6KLW - chains C and H of the 8 polymer chains in the assembly; structure by electron microscopy, 2.90 A resolution.

== Chain C ==
Name: Iota toxin component Ib
From: Clostridium perfringens
UniProtKB: Q46221 (Q46221_CLOPF); numbering as in UniProt (aligned over 210-875)
Sequence (666 residues; each row starts with the number of its first residue):
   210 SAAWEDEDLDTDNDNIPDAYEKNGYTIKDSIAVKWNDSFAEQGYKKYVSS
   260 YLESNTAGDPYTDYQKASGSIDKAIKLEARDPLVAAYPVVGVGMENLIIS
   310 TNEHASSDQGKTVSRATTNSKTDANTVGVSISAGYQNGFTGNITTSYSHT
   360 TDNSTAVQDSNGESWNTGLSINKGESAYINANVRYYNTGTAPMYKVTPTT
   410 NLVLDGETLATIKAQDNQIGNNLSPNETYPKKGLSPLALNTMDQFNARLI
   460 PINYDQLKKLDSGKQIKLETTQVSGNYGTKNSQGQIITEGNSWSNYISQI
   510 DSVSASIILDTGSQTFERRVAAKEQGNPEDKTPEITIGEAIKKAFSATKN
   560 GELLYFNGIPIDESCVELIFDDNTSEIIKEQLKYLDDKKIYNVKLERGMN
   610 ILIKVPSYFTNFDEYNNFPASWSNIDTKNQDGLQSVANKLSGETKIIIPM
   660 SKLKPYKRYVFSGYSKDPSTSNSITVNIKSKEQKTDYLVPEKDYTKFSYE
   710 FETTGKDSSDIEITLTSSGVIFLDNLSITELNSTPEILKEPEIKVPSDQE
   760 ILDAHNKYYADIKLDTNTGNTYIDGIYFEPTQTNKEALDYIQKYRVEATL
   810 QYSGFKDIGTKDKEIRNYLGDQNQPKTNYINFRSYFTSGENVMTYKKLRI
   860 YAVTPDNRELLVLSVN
Not modelled in the structure: 210-215, 622-875
Ion coordination: Ca2+ site 1: Asp219, Asp221, Asp223, Ile225, Glu230; Ca2+ site 2: Asp221, Asp223, Glu230, Ser259, Glu262, Asp272

== Chain H ==
Name: Iota toxin component Ia
From: Clostridium perfringens
UniProtKB: Q46220 (Q46220_CLOPF); residues 1-413 here correspond to UniProt positions 42-454 (UniProt number = residue number + 41)
Sequence (417 residues; row label = number of the first residue in the row; numbers below 1 keep their minus sign (Gly-3 is residue -3)):
    -3 GSHMAFIERPEDFLKDKENAIQWEKKEAERVEKNLDTLEKEALELYKKDS
    47 EQISNYSQTRQYFYDYQIESNPREKEYKNLRNAISKNKIDKPINVYYFES
    97 PEKFAFNKEIRTENQNEISLEKFNELKETIQDKLFKQDGFKDVSLYEPGN
   147 GDEKPTPLLIHLKLPKNTGMLPYINSNDVKTLIEQDYSIKIDKIVRIVIE
   197 GKQYIKAEASIVNSLDFKDDVSKGDLWGKENYSDWSNKLTPNELADVNDY
   247 MRGGYTAINNYLISNGPLNNPNPELDSKVNNIENALKLTPIPSNLIVYRR
   297 SGPQEFGLTLTSPEYDFNKIENIDAFKEKWEGKVITYPNFISTSIGSVNM
   347 SAFAKRKIILRINIPKDSPGAYLSAIPGYAGEYEVLLNHGSKFKINKVDS
   397 YKDGTVTKLILDATLIN
Not modelled in the structure: -3 to 17
Construct notes: expression tag (-3 to 0)

== Interface between chain C and chain H ==
Contacting residue pairs - 12 pairs, chain C then chain H:
  Asp217(C) with Gln111(H)
  Asn224(C) with Asn112(H), hydrogen bond (backbone-side chain); Glu196(H), hydrogen bond (side chain-backbone); Lys198(H), hydrogen bond
  Ser239(C) with Val194(H); Gly197(H)
  Ile240(C) with Glu113(H); Gly197(H)
  Tyr273(C) with Glu196(H); Gly197(H), hydrogen bond (side chain-backbone)
  Gln274(C) with Asn146(H)
  Gln492(C) with Tyr142(H)
Also at the interface, not in a pair above, chain C (9 interface residues in all): Asp238, Ser491
Also at the interface, not in a pair above, chain H (12 interface residues in all): Asn110, Glu143, Gln199

== Overview ==
The interface between chain C and chain H involves 9 residues on one side and 12 on the other; the contacts
include 4 hydrogen bonds. Polar contacts include Asn224(C)-Asn112(H), Asn224(C)-Glu196(H) and
Asn224(C)-Lys198(H). The Ca2+ site 1 is built by Asp219(C), Asp221(C), Asp223(C), Ile225(C) and Glu230(C).
Here chain C is Iota toxin component Ib and chain H is Iota toxin component Ia, both from Clostridium
perfringens. Entry 6KLW (Complex structure of Iota toxin enzymatic component (Ia) and binding component (Ib)
pore with long stem) was determined by electron microscopy together with 6KLO and 6KLX from the same study.
